8B69 - chains B and D of the 4 polymer chains in the assembly; structure by X-ray diffraction, 3.07 A resolution.

[Chain B (and D)]
Protein: Isoform 2B of GTPase KRas
Source organism: Homo sapiens
Notes: EC 3.6.5.2; chain D of this document is another copy of the same molecule, construct and numbering; everything in this record applies to it too
UniProt: P01116-2 (RASK_HUMAN); residues 1-169 here = UniProt positions 1-169
Amino-acid sequence (170 residues; each row starts with the number of its first residue; numbering starts at 0):
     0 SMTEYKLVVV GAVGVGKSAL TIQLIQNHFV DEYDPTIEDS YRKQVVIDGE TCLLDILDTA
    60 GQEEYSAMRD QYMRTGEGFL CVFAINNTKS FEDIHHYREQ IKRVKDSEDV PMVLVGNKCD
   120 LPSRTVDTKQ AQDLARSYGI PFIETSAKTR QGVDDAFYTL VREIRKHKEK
Disordered / not traced: 168-169 (chain D: 103, 168-169)
Construct notes: expression tag (0); engineered mutation Val12 (Gly in P01116-2)
Metal / ion sites: Mg2+: Ser17 (together with GMP-PNP)
Residues lining bound ligands: GMP-PNP (GNP; phosphoaminophosphonic acid-guanylate ester): Ala11, Val12, Gly13, Val14, Gly15, Lys16, Ser17, Ala18, Phe28, Val29, Asp30, Glu31, Tyr32, Asp33, Pro34, Thr35, Asp57, Thr58, Ala59, Gly60, Asn116, Lys117, Asp119, Leu120, Ser145, Ala146, Lys147
What the authors report for this chain:
  - self-association interface (contacts with another copy of this molecule); pairs are residue here / residue on that copy: Val12-Tyr32 (hydrophobic contact), Glu31-Lys88, Lys88
  - mutagenesis - G12V (Kd 1.49 uM): unchanged binding to Ral guanine nucleotide dissociation stimulator-like 2

[Interface between chain B and chain D]
Pairs across the interface - 7 pairs, chain B then chain D:
  Val12(B) - Tyr32(D)
  Glu31(B) - Lys88(D)
  Tyr32(B) - Val12(D)  hydrophobic
  Pro34(B) - Gln61(D)
  Gln61(B) - Pro34(D)
  Asn85(B) - Asp30(D)
  Lys88(B) - Glu31(D)  salt bridge
Other interface residues (no listed pair), chain B (9 interface residues in all): Tyr64, Asn86
Other interface residues (no listed pair), chain D (10 interface residues in all): Gly13, Tyr64, Asn86

[In short]
The interface between chain B and chain D involves 9 residues on one side and 10 on the other, with 1 salt
bridge. The salt-bridged pair is Lys88(B)-Glu31(D). From the paper: G12V of chain B leaves binding to Ral
guanine nucleotide dissociation stimulator-like 2 unchanged; a self-association interface involving Val12(B),
Glu31(B) and Tyr32(B) among others.
Chain B and chain D are both Isoform 2B of GTPase KRas (Homo sapiens); the structure, Heterotetramer of
K-Ras4B(G12V) and Rgl2(RBD), was determined by X-ray diffraction.
